1G1F - chains A and B; structure by X-ray diffraction, 2.00 A resolution.

[Chain A]
Name: Protein tyrosine phosphatase 1B
Source organism: Homo sapiens
Notes: EC 3.1.3.48; fragment: catalytic domain
UniProtKB: P18031 (PTN1_HUMAN); numbering as in UniProt (aligned over 1-298)
Chain sequence (298 residues; each row starts with the number of its first residue):
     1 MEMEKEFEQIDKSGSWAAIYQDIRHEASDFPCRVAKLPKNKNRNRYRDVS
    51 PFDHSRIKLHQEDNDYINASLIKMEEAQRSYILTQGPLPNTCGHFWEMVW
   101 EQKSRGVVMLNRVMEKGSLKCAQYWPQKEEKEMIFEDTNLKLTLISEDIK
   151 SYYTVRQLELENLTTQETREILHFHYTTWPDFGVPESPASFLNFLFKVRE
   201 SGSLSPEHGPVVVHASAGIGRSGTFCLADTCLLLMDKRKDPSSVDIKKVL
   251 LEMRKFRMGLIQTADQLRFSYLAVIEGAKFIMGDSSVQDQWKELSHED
Not modelled in the structure: 1
Sequence notes: engineered mutation Ala215 (Cys in P18031)
Swiss-Prot annotation at these positions:
  - binding site (substrate): Asp181, Gln262
  - modified residue: Met1 (N-acetylmethionine), Tyr20 (Phosphotyrosine), Ser50 (Phosphoserine), Tyr66 (Phosphotyrosine), Ser242 (Phosphoserine), Ser243 (Phosphoserine)
  - mutagenesis: Ser50 (S50A/D: No phosphorylation), Asp181 (D181A: Substrate-trapping mutant)

[Chain B]
Name: Tri-phosphorylated peptide from the insulin receptor kinase
Chain sequence (11 residues; row label = number of the first residue in the row):
  1155 RDIYETDYYRK
Not modelled in the structure: 1155-1158, 1165
Modified positions: Tyr1158 (O-phosphotyrosine; PTR); Tyr1162 (o-phosphotyrosine; PTR); Tyr1163 (o-phosphotyrosine; PTR)

[Chain A / chain B interface]
Residue-residue contacts - 25 pairs, chain A then chain B:
  Arg24(A) - Tyr1163(B)
  Tyr46(A) - Glu1159(B)
  Tyr46(A) - Thr1160(B)
  Tyr46(A) - Asp1161(B)
  Tyr46(A) - Tyr1162(B)
  Arg47(A) - Thr1160(B)  hydrogen bond (backbone-backbone)
  Arg47(A) - Asp1161(B)  salt bridge
  Asp48(A) - Asp1161(B)
  Asp48(A) - Tyr1162(B)  hydrogen bond (side chain-backbone)
  Asp48(A) - Tyr1163(B)  hydrogen bond (side chain-backbone)
  Val49(A) - Tyr1162(B)
  Phe182(A) - Tyr1162(B)
  Phe182(A) - Arg1164(B)
  Ala215(A) - Tyr1162(B)
  Ser216(A) - Tyr1162(B)
  Ala217(A) - Tyr1162(B)
  Gly218(A) - Tyr1162(B)
  Ile219(A) - Tyr1162(B)
  Gly220(A) - Tyr1162(B)
  Arg221(A) - Tyr1162(B)
  Arg254(A) - Tyr1163(B)
  Gly259(A) - Tyr1163(B)
  Gln262(A) - Tyr1162(B)
  Gln262(A) - Tyr1163(B)
  Gln262(A) - Arg1164(B)
Other interface residues (no listed pair), chain A (19 interface residues in all): Arg45, Met258, Thr263

[Summary]
The interface between chain A and chain B involves 19 residues on one side and 6 on the other; the contacts
include 3 hydrogen bonds and 1 salt bridge. Among the polar pairs are Arg47(A)-Asp1161(B), Asp48(A)-Tyr1162(B)
and Asp48(A)-Tyr1163(B).
Here chain A is Protein tyrosine phosphatase 1B (Homo sapiens) and chain B is Tri-phosphorylated peptide from
the insulin receptor kinase. Entry 1G1F (Crystal structure of protein tyrosine phosphatase 1B complexed with a
tri-phosphorylated peptide (rdi(ptr)etd(ptr)(ptr)rk) from the insulin ...) was determined by X-ray diffraction
(same publication as 1G1G and 1G1H).
